PDB entry 7NZ3 | electron microscopy, 11.00 A resolution (very low resolution: no residue pairs are listed; an interface is given only as per-side residue counts) | chains A1 and L1 of the 24 polymer chains in the assembly

# Chain A1
Name: Chromosome partition protein MukB
Organism: Photorhabdus thracensis
UniProt: A0A0F7LRY2 (A0A0F7LRY2_9GAMM); numbering as in UniProt (aligned over 1-1482)
Sequence (1482 residues; numbered 1 to 1482; the number before each row is that of its first residue):
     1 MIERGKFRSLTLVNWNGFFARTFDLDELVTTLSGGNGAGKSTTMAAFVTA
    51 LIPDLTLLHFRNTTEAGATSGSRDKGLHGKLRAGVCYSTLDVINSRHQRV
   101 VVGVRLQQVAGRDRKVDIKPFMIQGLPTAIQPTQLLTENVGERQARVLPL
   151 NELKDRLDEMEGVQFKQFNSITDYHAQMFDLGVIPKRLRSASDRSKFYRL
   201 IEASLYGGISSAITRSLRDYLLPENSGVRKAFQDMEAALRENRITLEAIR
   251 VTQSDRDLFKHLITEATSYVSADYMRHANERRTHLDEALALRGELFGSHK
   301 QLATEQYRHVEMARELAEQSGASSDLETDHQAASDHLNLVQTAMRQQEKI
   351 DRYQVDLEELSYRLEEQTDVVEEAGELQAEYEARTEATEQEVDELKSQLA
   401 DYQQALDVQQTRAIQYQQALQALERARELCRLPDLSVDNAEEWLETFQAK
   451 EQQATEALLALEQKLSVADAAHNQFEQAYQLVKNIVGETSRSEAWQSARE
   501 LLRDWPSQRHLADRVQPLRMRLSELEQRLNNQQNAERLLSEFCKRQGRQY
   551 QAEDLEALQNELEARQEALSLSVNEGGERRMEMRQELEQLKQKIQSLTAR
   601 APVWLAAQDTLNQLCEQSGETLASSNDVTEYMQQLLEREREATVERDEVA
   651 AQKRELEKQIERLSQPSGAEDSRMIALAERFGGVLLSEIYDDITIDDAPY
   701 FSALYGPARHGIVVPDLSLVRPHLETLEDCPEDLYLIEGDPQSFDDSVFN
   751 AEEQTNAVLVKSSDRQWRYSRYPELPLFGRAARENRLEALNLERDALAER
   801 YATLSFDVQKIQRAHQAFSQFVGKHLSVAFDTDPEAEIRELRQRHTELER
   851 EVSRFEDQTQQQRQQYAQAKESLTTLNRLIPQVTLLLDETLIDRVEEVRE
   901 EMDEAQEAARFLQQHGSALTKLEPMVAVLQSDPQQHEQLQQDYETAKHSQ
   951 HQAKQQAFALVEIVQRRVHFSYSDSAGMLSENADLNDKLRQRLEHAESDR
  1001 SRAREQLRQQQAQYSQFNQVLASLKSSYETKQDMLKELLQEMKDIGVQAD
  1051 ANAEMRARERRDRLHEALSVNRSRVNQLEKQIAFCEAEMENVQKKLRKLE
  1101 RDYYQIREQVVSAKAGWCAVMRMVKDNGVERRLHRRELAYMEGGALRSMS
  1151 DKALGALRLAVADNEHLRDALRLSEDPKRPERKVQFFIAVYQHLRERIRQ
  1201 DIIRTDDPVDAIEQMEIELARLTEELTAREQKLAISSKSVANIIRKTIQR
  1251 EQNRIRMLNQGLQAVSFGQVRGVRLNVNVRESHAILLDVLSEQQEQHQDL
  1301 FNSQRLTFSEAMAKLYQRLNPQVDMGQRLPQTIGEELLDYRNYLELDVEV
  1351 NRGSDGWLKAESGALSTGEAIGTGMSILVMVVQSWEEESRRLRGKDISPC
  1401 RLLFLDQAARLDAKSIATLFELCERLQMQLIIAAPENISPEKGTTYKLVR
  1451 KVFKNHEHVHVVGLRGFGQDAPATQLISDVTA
Disordered / not traced: 1, 1469-1482
Construct notes: engineered mutation Gln1407 (Glu in A0A0F7LRY2)
Ligand contacts:
  - ATP, molecule 1: Asn16, Gly35, Asn36, Gly37, Ala38, Gly39, Lys40, Ser41, Thr42, Gly76, Gly79, Lys80, Asp1406, Gln1407, Arg1450
  - ATP, molecule 2: Gln1269, Arg1352, Gly1363, Ala1364, Leu1365, Ser1366, Thr1367, Gly1368, Glu1369
Reported in the primary citation:
  - mutagenesis - E1407Q: decreased catalytic activity (citing earlier work)
  - mutagenesis - S1366R, D1406A: abolished growth

# Chain L1
Molecule: matS2 DNA 80 b, oligo FBA770
Sequence (80 nucleotides; each row starts with the number of its first residue):
     1 TGCCGTTACAATGTAACAGTGGCGGGTAATCCAGAGCCAGACGAGCACTA
    51 CGAACAACTAATGCCTACTTTACAGGCGAG
Disordered / not traced: 79-80

# How chain A1 and chain L1 interact
At this resolution (11 A) residue pairs are not listed: 11 residues of chain A1 and 4 of chain L1 lie at the interface.

# Summary
The interface between chain A1 and chain L1 involves 11 residues on one side and 4 on the other. Chain A1
binds ATP. The paper reports that S1366R and D1406A of chain A1 abolish growth; E1407Q of chain A1 reduces
catalytic activity.
Chain A1 is Chromosome partition protein MukB (Photorhabdus thracensis) and chain L1 is matS2 DNA 80 b, oligo
FBA770; the structure, Cryo-EM structure of apposed MukBEF-MatP monomers on DNA, was determined by electron
microscopy, deposited together with 7NYW, 7NYX, 7NYY, 7NYZ, 7NZ0, 7NZ2 and 7NZ4.
